PDB entry 4MGB | X-ray diffraction, 1.85 A resolution | chains A and C of the 4 polymer chains in the assembly

Chain A:
Molecule: Estrogen receptor
From: Homo sapiens
Notes: fragment: ligand binding domain
Reference sequence: P03372 (ESR1_HUMAN); residue numbers follow UniProt; this construct covers 302-552
Amino-acid sequence (255 residues; numbered 298 to 552; the number before each row is that of its first residue):
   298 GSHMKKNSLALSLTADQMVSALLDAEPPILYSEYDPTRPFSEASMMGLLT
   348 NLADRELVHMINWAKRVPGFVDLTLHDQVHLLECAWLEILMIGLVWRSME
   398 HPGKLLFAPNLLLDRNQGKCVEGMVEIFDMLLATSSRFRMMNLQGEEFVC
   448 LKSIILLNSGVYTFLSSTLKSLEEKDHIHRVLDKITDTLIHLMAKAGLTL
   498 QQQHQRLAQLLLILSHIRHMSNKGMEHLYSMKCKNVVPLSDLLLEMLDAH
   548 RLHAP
Unresolved in the structure: 298-304, 417-418, 462-463, 549-552
Differences from the reference sequence: expression tag (298-301); engineered mutation Ser-537 (Tyr in P03372)
Modified residues: Cys-381 (s-hydroxycysteine; CSO)
Small-molecule neighbours: 4,4'-propane-2,2-diylbis(2,6-dichlorophenol) (XDH): Leu-346, Thr-347, Leu-349, Ala-350, Glu-353, Trp-383, Leu-384, Leu-387, Met-388, Leu-391, Arg-394, Phe-404, Met-421, Ile-424, Phe-425, Gly-521, His-524, Leu-525
What the authors report for this chain:
  - binding site for 4,4'-propane-2,2-diylbis(2,6-dichlorophenol): Glu-353, Arg-394, His-524
  - specificity-determining residues: Met-421 (proposed by the authors, not directly observed)
  - mutagenesis - Y537S: increased stability (citing earlier work)

Chain C:
Molecule: Nuclear receptor coactivator 1
Notes: fragment: coactivator peptide SRC-1
Reference sequence: Q15788 (NCOA1_HUMAN); residue numbers follow UniProt; this construct covers 686-698
Amino-acid sequence (13 residues; row label = number of the first residue in the row):
   686 RHKILHRLLQEGS
Unresolved in the structure: 686-687, 697-698
Swiss-Prot annotation at these positions:
  - motif: Leu-690 to Leu-694 (LXXLL motif 4)
  - modified residue: Ser-698 (Phosphoserine)
  - mutagenesis: Leu-693 to Leu-694 (Slightly affects interactions with steroid receptors. Abolishes interactions with steroid receptors; when associated with A-636; A-637; A-752 and A-753)

Chain A / chain C interface:
Pairs across the interface (19; chain A residue first):
  Ile-358(A) with Leu-690(C), hydrophobic; Leu-693(C), hydrophobic
  Lys-362(A) with Leu-693(C), hydrogen bond (side chain-backbone); Leu-694(C), hydrogen bond (side chain-backbone); Glu-696(C)
  Leu-372(A) with His-691(C); Leu-694(C), hydrophobic; Gln-695(C)
  Gln-375(A) with Leu-694(C)
  Val-376(A) with Leu-690(C); Leu-694(C), hydrophobic
  Leu-379(A) with Leu-690(C), hydrophobic
  Glu-380(A) with Lys-688(C), salt bridge; Leu-690(C)
  Asp-538(A) with Ile-689(C)
  Leu-539(A) with Ile-689(C)
  Glu-542(A) with Lys-688(C); Ile-689(C), hydrogen bond (side chain-backbone)
  Met-543(A) with Leu-690(C), hydrophobic
Also at the interface, not in a pair above, chain A (12 interface residues in all): Phe-367

Summary:
The interface between chain A and chain C involves 12 residues on one side and 8 on the other; the contacts
include 3 hydrogen bonds and 1 salt bridge. Polar pairs include Glu-380(A)/Lys-688(C), Lys-362(A)/Leu-693(C)
and Lys-362(A)/Leu-694(C). The paper reports a binding site for 4,4'-propane-2,2-diylbis(2,6-dichlorophenol)
at Glu-353(A), Arg-394(A) and His-524(A); Y537S of chain A increases stability.
Here chain A is Estrogen receptor (Homo sapiens) and chain C is Nuclear receptor coactivator 1. Entry 4MGB
(Crystal structure of hERa-LBD (Y537S) in complex with TCBPA) was determined by X-ray diffraction, deposited
together with 4MG5, 4MG6, 4MG7, 4MG8, 4MG9, 4MGA, 4MGC and 4MGD.
